5YUR - chains F and G of the 3 polymer chains in the assembly; structure by X-ray diffraction, 2.04 A resolution.

[Chain F]
Name: DNA polymerase IV
Source organism: Escherichia coli K-12
Notes: EC 2.7.7.7
UniProtKB: Q47155 (DPO4_ECOLI); residue numbers follow UniProt; this construct covers 2-351
Chain sequence (352 residues; row label = number of the first residue in the row; numbering starts at 0):
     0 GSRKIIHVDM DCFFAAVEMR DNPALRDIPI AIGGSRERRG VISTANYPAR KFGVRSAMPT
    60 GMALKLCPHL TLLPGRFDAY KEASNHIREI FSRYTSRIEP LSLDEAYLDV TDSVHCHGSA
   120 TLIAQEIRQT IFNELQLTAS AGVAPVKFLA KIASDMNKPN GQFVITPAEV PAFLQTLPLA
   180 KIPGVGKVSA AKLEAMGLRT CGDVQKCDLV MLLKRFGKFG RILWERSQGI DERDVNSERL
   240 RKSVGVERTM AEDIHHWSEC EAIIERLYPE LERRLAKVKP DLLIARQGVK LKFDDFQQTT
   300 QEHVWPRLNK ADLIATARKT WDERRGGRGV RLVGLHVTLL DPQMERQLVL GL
Unresolved in the structure: 342-351
Differences from the reference sequence: expression tag (0-1)
UniProt features mapped onto this chain:
  - active site: Glu104
  - binding site (Mg(2+)): Asp8, Asp103
  - site: Phe13 (Substrate discrimination)
Metal / ion sites: Na+: Asp8, Met9, Asp103 (together with dTTP)
Ligand contacts: dTTP (TTP): Asp8, Met9, Asp10, Cys11, Phe12, Phe13, Ser42, Thr43, Arg49, Ser55, Ala56, Asp103, Glu104, Lys157
From the paper describing this entry:
  - mutagenesis - R49A: abolished catalytic activity

[Chain G]
Molecule: DTN
Sequence (18 nucleotides; each row starts with the number of its first residue):
   837 TCTAGGGTCC TAGGACCC
Unresolved in the structure: 837-838, 854

[Interface between chain F and chain G]
Contacting residue pairs - 34 pairs, chain F then chain G:
  Arg38(F) - DT839(G)  phosphate contact
  Arg38(F) - DA840(G)  sugar contact
  Gly39(F) - DA840(G)  sugar contact
  Val40(F) - DT839(G)  phosphate contact
  Val40(F) - DA840(G)  base contact
  Ser42(F) - DA840(G)  base contact
  Ala56(F) - DA840(G)  base contact
  Pro58(F) - DT839(G)  sugar contact
  Lys217(F) - DC846(G)  salt bridge to the phosphate
  Lys217(F) - DT847(G)  phosphate contact
  Arg238(F) - DT844(G)  hydrogen bond to the phosphate
  Arg238(F) - DC845(G)  salt bridge to the phosphate
  Arg240(F) - DG843(G)  hydrogen bond to the phosphate
  Arg240(F) - DT844(G)  phosphate contact
  Lys241(F) - DT844(G)  hydrogen bond to the phosphate
  Lys241(F) - DC845(G)  salt bridge to the phosphate
  Ser242(F) - DG843(G)  sugar contact
  Ser242(F) - DT844(G)  hydrogen bond to the phosphate
  Val243(F) - DG843(G)  phosphate contact
  Gly244(F) - DG842(G)  phosphate contact
  Gly244(F) - DG843(G)  hydrogen bond to the phosphate
  Val245(F) - DG842(G)  phosphate contact
  Glu246(F) - DG841(G)  sugar contact
  Glu246(F) - DG842(G)  hydrogen bond to the phosphate
  Arg247(F) - DG841(G)  salt bridge to the phosphate
  Arg247(F) - DG842(G)  salt bridge to the phosphate
  Thr248(F) - DA840(G)  sugar contact
  Thr248(F) - DG841(G)  hydrogen bond to the phosphate
  Arg273(F) - DG842(G)  salt bridge to the phosphate
  Arg273(F) - DG843(G)  salt bridge to the phosphate
  Phe295(F) - DT839(G)  stacking on the base
  Arg330(F) - DT839(G)  salt bridge to the phosphate
  Arg330(F) - DA840(G)  salt bridge to the phosphate
  Leu331(F) - DG841(G)  phosphate contact
Interface residues without a listed pair, chain F (24 interface residues in all): Ile41, Leu239, Lys291

[Summary]
Chain F and chain G form an interface of 24 and 9 residues respectively, with 7 hydrogen bonds, 9 salt bridges
and 1 aromatic stacking contact. Polar contacts include Arg238(F)-DT844(G), Arg240(F)-DG843(G) and
Lys241(F)-DT844(G). Bound to chain F: dTTP. From the paper: R49A of chain F abolishes catalytic activity.
Chain F is DNA polymerase IV (Escherichia coli K-12) and chain G is DTN; the structure, DNA polymerase IV -
DNA ternary complex 1, was determined by X-ray diffraction, deposited together with 5YUS, 5YUT, 5YUU, 5YUV,
5YUW, 5YUX and 10 further entries.
